PDB entry 9CRQ | electron microscopy, 3.07 A resolution | chains S and D of the 12 polymer chains in the assembly

Chain S:
Molecule: 63-nt RNA strand
Organism: Saccharolobus solfataricus
Sequence (63 nucleotides; row label = number of the first residue in the row):
     1 AUUGAAAGUU CUGUUUCGAA GAAAACCCGC CUCAGAUUCA UUAUGGGGAU AAUCUCUUAU
    61 AGA
Unresolved in the structure: 36-63

Chain D:
Name: CRISPR-associated aCascade subunit Cas7/Csa2 2
Organism: Saccharolobus solfataricus P2
Reference sequence: Q97Y91 (CSA2B_SACS2); residue numbers follow UniProt; this construct covers 1-321
Sequence (321 residues; each row starts with the number of its first residue):
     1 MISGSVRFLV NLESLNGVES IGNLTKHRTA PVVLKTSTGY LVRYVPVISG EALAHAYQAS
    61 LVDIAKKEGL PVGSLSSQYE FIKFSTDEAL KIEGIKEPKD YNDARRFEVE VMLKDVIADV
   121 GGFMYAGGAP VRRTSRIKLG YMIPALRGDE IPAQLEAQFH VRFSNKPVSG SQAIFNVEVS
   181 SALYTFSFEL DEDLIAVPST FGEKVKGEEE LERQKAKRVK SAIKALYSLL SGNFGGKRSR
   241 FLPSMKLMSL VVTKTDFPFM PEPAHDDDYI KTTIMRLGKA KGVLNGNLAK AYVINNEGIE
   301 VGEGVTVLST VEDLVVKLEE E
Unresolved in the structure: 169-172, 321
Curated features (UniProtKB/Swiss-Prot):
  - mutagenesis: His-160 (H160A: Significantly reduced affinity for crRNA)

Interface between chain S and chain D:
Residue-residue contacts (31):
  A22(S) with Arg-132(D), base contact
  A23(S) with Phe-123(D), hydrogen bond to the sugar; Met-124(D), base contact; Arg-132(D), base contact; Arg-133(D), sugar contact
  A24(S) with Lys-83(D), phosphate contact; Gly-121(D), sugar contact; Met-124(D), base contact; Ser-135(D), phosphate contact
  A25(S) with Glu-51(D), hydrogen bond to the sugar; Gln-58(D), hydrogen bond to the phosphate; Phe-81(D), sugar contact
  C26(S) with His-55(D), stacking on the base
  C27(S) with Asn-16(D), phosphate contact; Gly-17(D), sugar contact; Arg-28(D), salt bridge to the phosphate; Ser-49(D), phosphate contact; Glu-51(D), phosphate contact
  C28(S) with Asn-16(D), phosphate contact; Gly-17(D), phosphate contact
  G29(S) with Lys-237(D), phosphate contact
  C30(S) with Ser-239(D), phosphate contact
  C31(S) with Val-161(D), sugar contact; Arg-162(D), hydrogen bond to the base; Phe-175(D), stacking on the base; Arg-240(D), salt bridge to the phosphate
  U32(S) with Val-161(D), sugar contact; Phe-163(D), phosphate contact
  C33(S) with Phe-159(D), base contact; His-160(D), salt bridge to the phosphate; Val-161(D), hydrogen bond to the phosphate
Other interface residues (no listed pair), chain D (31 interface residues in all): Leu-15, Glu-19, Ala-52, Ser-85, Gly-122, Thr-134, Ile-174

In short:
Chain S and chain D form an interface of 12 and 31 residues respectively; the contacts include 5 hydrogen
bonds, 3 salt bridges and 2 aromatic stacking contacts. Polar contacts include C31(S)/Arg-162(D),
A23(S)/Phe-123(D) and A25(S)/Glu-51(D). UniProt lists one mutagenesis site on chain D.
Here chain S is a 63-nt RNA strand (Saccharolobus solfataricus) and chain D is CRISPR-associated aCascade
subunit Cas7/Csa2 2 (Saccharolobus solfataricus P2). Entry 9CRQ (Post-targeting aCascade Type IA CRISPR-Cas
Surveillance Complexes) was determined by electron microscopy.
